5U1A - chains A and D of the 6 polymer chains in the assembly; structure by X-ray diffraction, 2.00 A resolution.

Chain A (and D):
Protein: Ferritin, MtrE protein chimera
Source organism: Helicobacter pylori
Notes: EC 1.16.3.2; chain D of this document is another copy of the same molecule, construct and numbering; everything in this record applies to it too
Reference sequence: chimeric construct of A0A0B2EHC8, Q51006: residues 1-34 from A0A0B2EHC8 (A0A0B2EHC8_HELPX) positions 1-34 (same numbers); residues 35-49 from Q51006 positions 109-123 (UniProt number = residue number + 74); residues 50-182 from A0A0B2EHC8 (A0A0B2EHC8_HELPX) positions 35-167 (UniProt number = residue number - 15)
Sequence (182 residues; each row starts with the number of its first residue):
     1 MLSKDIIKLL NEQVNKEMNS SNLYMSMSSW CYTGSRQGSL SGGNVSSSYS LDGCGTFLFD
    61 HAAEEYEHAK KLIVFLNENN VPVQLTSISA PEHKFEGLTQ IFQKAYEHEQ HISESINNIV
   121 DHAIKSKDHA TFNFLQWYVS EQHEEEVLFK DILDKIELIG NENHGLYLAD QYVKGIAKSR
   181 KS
Disordered / not traced: 36-47, 182 (chain D: 1, 37-48)
Construct notes: conflict Gly-34 (His in A0A0B2EHC8), Cys-54 (Ser39 in A0A0B2EHC8), Thr-56 (Leu41 in A0A0B2EHC8), Ser-140 (Ala125 in A0A0B2EHC8)
Metal / ion sites: Na+ site 1: Trp-30, Cys-31, Tyr-49; Na+ site 2: Glu-65, Glu-109, Gln-142, Glu-145; Fe ion: His-164 (shared with 1 residue of chain B; 1 residue of chain C; His-164(D) of chain D)
From the paper describing this entry:
  - Fe ion coordination: His-164
  - Na+ coordination: Glu-65, Glu-109, Gln-142, Glu-145
  - self-association interface (contacts with another copy of this molecule); pairs are residue here / residue on that copy: Tyr-66/Tyr-66 (pi stacking), Ile-88/Ile-88 (hydrophobic contact), Met-25, Phe-59, Lys-70, Ile-73, Val-74

Chain A / chain D interface:
Residue-residue contacts - 20 pairs, chain A then chain D:
  Asp-154(A) / Ser-50(D)
  Lys-155(A) / Ser-50(D)
  Lys-155(A) / Asp-52(D)  salt bridge
  Lys-155(A) / Tyr-167(D)
  Lys-155(A) / Asp-170(D)  salt bridge
  Lys-155(A) / Lys-174(D)
  Glu-157(A) / Tyr-49(D)
  Leu-158(A) / Tyr-49(D)  hydrophobic
  Leu-158(A) / Leu-51(D)  hydrophobic
  Leu-158(A) / Leu-166(D)  hydrophobic
  Ile-159(A) / His-164(D)
  Ile-159(A) / Tyr-167(D)  hydrophobic
  Glu-162(A) / Asn-163(D)
  Asn-163(A) / Asn-163(D)
  Asn-163(A) / His-164(D)
  His-164(A) / His-164(D)  hydrogen bond
  Leu-168(A) / His-164(D)
  Tyr-172(A) / Tyr-167(D)
  Tyr-172(A) / Gln-171(D)
  Tyr-172(A) / Lys-174(D)

Overview:
Chain A and chain D form an interface of 10 and 11 residues respectively, with 1 hydrogen bond and 2 salt
bridges. Polar pairs include Lys-155(A)/Asp-52(D), Lys-155(A)/Asp-170(D) and His-164(A)/His-164(D). Trp-30(A),
Cys-31(A) and Tyr-49(A) coordinate Na+ site 1. From the paper: Na+ coordination by Glu-65(A), Glu-109(A) and
Gln-142(A) among others; Fe ion coordination by His-164(A).
Chain A and chain D are both Ferritin, MtrE protein chimera (Helicobacter pylori); the structure, Ferritin
with Gc MtrE loop 1 inserted at His34, was determined by X-ray diffraction together with 5U1B from the same
study.
